8UT4 - chains A and E of the 8 polymer chains in the assembly; structure by electron microscopy, 3.30 A resolution.

== Chain A (and E) ==
Name: Hemagglutinin HA1 chain
Source organism: Influenza A virus
Notes: chain E of this document is another copy of the same molecule, construct and numbering; everything in this record applies to it too
UniProtKB: A0A6J3XHU5 (A0A6J3XHU5_9INFA); residues 10-333 here correspond to UniProt positions 17-340 (UniProt number = residue number + 7)
Amino-acid sequence (324 residues; each row starts with the number of its first residue):
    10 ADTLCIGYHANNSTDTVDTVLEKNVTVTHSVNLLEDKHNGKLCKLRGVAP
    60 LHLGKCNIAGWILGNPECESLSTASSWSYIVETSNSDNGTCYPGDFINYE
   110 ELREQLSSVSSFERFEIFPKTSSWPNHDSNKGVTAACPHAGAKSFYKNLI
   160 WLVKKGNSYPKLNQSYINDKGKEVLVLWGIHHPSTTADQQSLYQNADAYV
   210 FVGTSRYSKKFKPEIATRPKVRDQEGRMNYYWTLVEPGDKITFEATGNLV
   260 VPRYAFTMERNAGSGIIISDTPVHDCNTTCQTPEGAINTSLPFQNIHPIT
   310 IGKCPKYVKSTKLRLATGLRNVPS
Disordered / not traced: 10
Disulfide bonds: Cys52-Cys285, Cys65-Cys77, Cys100-Cys146, Cys289-Cys313
Covalent attachments: N-acetylglucosamine (NAG) linked to Asn21, Asn33, Asn97, Asn286, Asn297
What the authors report for this chain:
  - post-translational modification sites: Asn33

== Interface between chain A and chain E ==
Pairs across the interface - 14 pairs, chain A then chain E:
  Asp104(A) - Arg215(E)
  Glu223(A) - Lys219(E)  hydrogen bond (side chain-backbone)
  Ala225(A) - Phe210(E)  hydrophobic
  Thr226(A) - Phe210(E)
  Thr226(A) - Thr251(E)
  Thr226(A) - Glu253(E)
  Arg227(A) - Phe210(E)
  Arg227(A) - Ser217(E)
  Pro228(A) - Thr213(E)
  Pro228(A) - Ser214(E)
  Pro228(A) - Lys249(E)
  Val230(A) - Ser214(E)
  Arg236(A) - Thr213(E)
  Arg236(A) - Ser214(E)
Other interface residues (no listed pair), chain E (11 interface residues in all): Gly212, Lys218

== Overview ==
Chain A and chain E form an interface of 8 and 11 residues respectively, with 1 hydrogen bond. The
hydrogen-bonded pair is Glu223(A)-Lys219(E). N-acetylglucosamine is covalently linked to Asn21(A), Asn33(A),
Asn97(A), Asn286(A) and Asn297(A). The paper reports a modification site at Asn33(A).
Chain A and chain E are both Hemagglutinin HA1 chain (Influenza A virus); the structure, CryoEM structure of
A/Michigan/45/2015 H1 in complex with flu HA central stem VH1-18 antibody 09-1B12, was determined by electron
microscopy together with 8UT6, 8UT7, 8UT8, 8UT9 and 8UWA from the same study.
